8D9H - chains B and E of the 4 polymer chains in the assembly; structure by electron microscopy, 3.60 A resolution.

== Chain B ==
Name: RAMP superfamily protein
Organism: Candidatus Scalindua brodae
UniProt: A0A0B0EGF3 (A0A0B0EGF3_9BACT); residue numbers follow UniProt; this construct covers 1-236, 263-373, 382-438, 447-878, 895-1025, 1 more blocks
Chain sequence (1270 residues; each row starts with the number of its first residue; note: 418 numbers in that range are skipped by the numbering (no residue carries them; nothing is unmodelled there)):
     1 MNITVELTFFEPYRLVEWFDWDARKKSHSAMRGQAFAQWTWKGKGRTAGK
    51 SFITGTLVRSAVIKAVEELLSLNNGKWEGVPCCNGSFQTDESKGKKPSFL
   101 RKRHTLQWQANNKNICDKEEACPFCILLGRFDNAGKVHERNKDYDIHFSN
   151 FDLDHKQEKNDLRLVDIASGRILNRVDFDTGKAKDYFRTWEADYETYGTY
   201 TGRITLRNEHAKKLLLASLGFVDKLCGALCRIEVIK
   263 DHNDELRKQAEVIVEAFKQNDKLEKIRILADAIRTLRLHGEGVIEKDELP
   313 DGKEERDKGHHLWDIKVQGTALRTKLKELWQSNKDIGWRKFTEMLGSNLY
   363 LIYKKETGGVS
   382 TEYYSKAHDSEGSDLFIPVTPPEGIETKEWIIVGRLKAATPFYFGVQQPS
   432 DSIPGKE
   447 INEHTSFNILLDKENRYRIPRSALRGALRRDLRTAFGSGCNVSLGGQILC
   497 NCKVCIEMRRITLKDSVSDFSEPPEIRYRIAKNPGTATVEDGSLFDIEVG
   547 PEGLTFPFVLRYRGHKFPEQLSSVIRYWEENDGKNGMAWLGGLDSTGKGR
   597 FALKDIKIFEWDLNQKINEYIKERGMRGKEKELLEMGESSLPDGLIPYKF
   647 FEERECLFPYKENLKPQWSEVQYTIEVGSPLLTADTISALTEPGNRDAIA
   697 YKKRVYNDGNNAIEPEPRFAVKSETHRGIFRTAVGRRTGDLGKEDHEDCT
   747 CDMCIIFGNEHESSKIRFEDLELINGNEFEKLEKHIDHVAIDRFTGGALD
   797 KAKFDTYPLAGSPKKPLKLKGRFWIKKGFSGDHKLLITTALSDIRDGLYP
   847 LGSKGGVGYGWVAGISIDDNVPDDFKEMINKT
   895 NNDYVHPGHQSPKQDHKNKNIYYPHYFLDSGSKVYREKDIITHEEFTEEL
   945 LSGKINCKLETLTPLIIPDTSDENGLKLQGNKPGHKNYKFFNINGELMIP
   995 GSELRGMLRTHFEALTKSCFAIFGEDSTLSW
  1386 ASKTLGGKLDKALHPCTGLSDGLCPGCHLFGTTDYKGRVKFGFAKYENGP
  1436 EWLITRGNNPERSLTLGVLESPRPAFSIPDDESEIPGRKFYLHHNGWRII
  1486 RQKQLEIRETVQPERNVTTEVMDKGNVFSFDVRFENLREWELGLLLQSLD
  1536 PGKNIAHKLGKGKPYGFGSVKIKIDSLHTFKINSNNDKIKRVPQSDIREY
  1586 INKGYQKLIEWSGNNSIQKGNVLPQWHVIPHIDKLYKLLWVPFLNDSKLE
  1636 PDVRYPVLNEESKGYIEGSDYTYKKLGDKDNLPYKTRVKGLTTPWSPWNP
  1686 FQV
Metal / ion sites: Zn2+ site 1: C116, C122, C125; Zn2+ site 2: C486, C496, C498; Zn2+ site 3: C745, C747, C750; Zn2+ site 4: C1013, C1401, C1409, C1412

== Chain E ==
Name: CHAT domain protein
Organism: Candidatus Scalindua brodae
UniProt: A0A0B0EKL4 (A0A0B0EKL4_9BACT); numbering as in UniProt; present here: 15-297, 303-362, 389-636, 642-716
Chain sequence (666 residues; row label = number of the first residue in the row; note: 36 numbers in that range are skipped by the numbering (no residue carries them; nothing is unmodelled there)):
    15 TREDIDRKEAERLLDEAFNPRTKPVDRKKIINSALKILIGLYKEKKDDLT
    65 SASFISIARAYYLVSITILPKGTTIPEKKKEALRKGIEFIDRAINKFNGS
   115 ILDSQRAFRIKSVLSIEFNRIDREKCDNIKLKNLLNEAVDKGCTDFDTYE
   165 WDIQIAIRLCELGVDMEGHFDNLIKSNKANDLQKAKAYYFIKKDDHKAKE
   215 HMDKCTASLKYTPCSHRLWDETVGFIERLKGDSSTLWRDFAIKTYRSCRV
   265 QEKETGTLRLRWYWSRHRVLYDMAFLAVKEQAD
   303 VNVKQAKIKKLAEISDSLKSRFSLRLSDMEKMPKSDDESNHEFKKFLDKC
   353 VTAYQDGYVI
   389 KLLELTQVPEGWVVVHFYLNKLEGMGNAIVFDKCANSWQYKEFQYKELFE
   439 VFLTWQANYNLYKENAAEHLVTLCKKIGETMPFLFCDNFIPNGKDVLFVP
   489 HDFLHRLPLHGSIENKTNGKLFLENHSCCYLPAWSFASEKEASTSDEYVL
   539 LKNFDQGHFETLQNNQIWGTQSVKDGASSDDLENIRNNPRLLTILCHGEA
   589 NMSNPFRSMLKLANGGITYLEILNSVKGLKGSQVILGACETDLVPPLS
   642 HYSVATALLLIGAAGVVGTMWKVRSNKTKSLIEWKLENIEYKLNEWQKET
   692 GGAAYKDHPPTFYRSIAFRSIGFPL

== Chain B / chain E interface ==
Contacting residue pairs - 19 pairs, chain B then chain E:
  H104(B) - A445(E)
  T382(B) - E91(E)
  H389(B) - K139(E)  hydrogen bond
  L396(B) - E438(E)
  I398(B) - L441(E)
  I398(B) - T442(E)
  P399(B) - T442(E)
  P399(B) - N446(E)
  V400(B) - N446(E)
  T401(B) - N446(E)  hydrogen bond (backbone-side chain)
  T401(B) - Y450(E)  hydrogen bond (backbone-side chain)
  T401(B) - H457(E)
  P402(B) - Y450(E)
  P403(B) - Y450(E)
  C486(B) - M590(E)  hydrophobic
  I494(B) - S636(E)
  C496(B) - M590(E)  hydrophobic
  C498(B) - M590(E)  hydrophobic
  I502(B) - L449(E)  hydrophobic
Other interface residues (no listed pair), chain B (21 interface residues in all): H28, Y384, F397, S484, N497, R506
Other interface residues (no listed pair), chain E (16 interface residues in all): E138, N448, N453, A588

== In short ==
Chain B and chain E form an interface of 21 and 16 residues respectively; the contacts include 3 hydrogen
bonds. Polar contacts include H389(B)-K139(E), T401(B)-N446(E) and T401(B)-Y450(E). C116(B), C122(B) and
C125(B) form the Zn2+ site 1. C486(B), C496(B) and C498(B) coordinate Zn2+ site 2.
Here chain B is RAMP superfamily protein and chain E is CHAT domain protein, both from Candidatus Scalindua
brodae. Entry 8D9H (gRAMP-TPR-CHAT match PFS target RNA(Craspase)) was determined by electron microscopy (same
publication as 8D8N, 8D97, 8D9E, 8D9F, 8D9G and 8D9I).
